PDB entry 9ICH | X-ray diffraction, 2.90 A resolution | chains T and A of the 3 polymer chains in the assembly

Chain T:
Molecule: 8-nt DNA strand
Sequence (8 nucleotides; row label = number of the first residue in the row):
     1 CATTAGAA

Chain A:
Protein: Protein (DNA polymerase beta (e.c.2.7.7.7))
From: Homo sapiens
UniProtKB: P06746 (DPOB_HUMAN); residues 2-335 here correspond to UniProt positions 1-334 (UniProt number = residue number - 1)
Sequence (335 residues; row label = number of the first residue in the row):
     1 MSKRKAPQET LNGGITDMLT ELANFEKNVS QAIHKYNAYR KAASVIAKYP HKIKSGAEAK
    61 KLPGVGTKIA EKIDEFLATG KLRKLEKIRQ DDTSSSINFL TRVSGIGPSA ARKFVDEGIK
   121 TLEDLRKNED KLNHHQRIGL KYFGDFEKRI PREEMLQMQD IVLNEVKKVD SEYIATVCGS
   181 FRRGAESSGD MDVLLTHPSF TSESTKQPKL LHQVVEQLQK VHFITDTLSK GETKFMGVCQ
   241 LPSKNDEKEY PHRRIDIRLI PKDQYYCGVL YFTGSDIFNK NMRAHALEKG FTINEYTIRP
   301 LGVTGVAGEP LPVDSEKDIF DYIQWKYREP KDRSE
Unresolved in the structure: 1-8
Ion coordination: Zn2+ site 1: His51, His134; Na+ site 1 near Leu62 (its only coordinating residue here); Na+ site 2: Thr101, Val103, Ile106 (shared with 1 residue of chain P); Zn2+ site 2: Asp190 (together with 2'-deoxyguanosine-5'-triphosphate)
Residues lining bound ligands: 2'-deoxyguanosine-5'-triphosphate: Arg149, Gly179, Ser180, Arg183, Ser188, Gly189, Asp190, Asp192
Curated features (UniProtKB/Swiss-Prot):
  - binding site (K(+)): Lys61
  - binding site (Na(+)): Lys61

Chain T / chain A interface:
Contacting residue pairs (11; chain T residue first):
  DA2(T) with Tyr296(A), sugar contact
  DT3(T) with Thr233(A), phosphate contact; Lys234(A), phosphate contact
  DT4(T) with Ser229(A), phosphate contact; Lys230(A), phosphate contact; Gly231(A), phosphate contact; Glu232(A), hydrogen bond to the phosphate; Thr233(A), hydrogen bond to the phosphate; Lys234(A), hydrogen bond to the phosphate
  DA5(T) with Ser229(A), sugar contact; Lys230(A), hydrogen bond to the phosphate
Also at the interface, not in a pair above, chain T (6 interface residues in all): DC1, DG6
Also at the interface, not in a pair above, chain A (10 interface residues in all): Asn133, His134, Glu295

Summary:
The interface between chain T and chain A involves 6 residues on one side and 10 on the other, with 4 hydrogen
bonds. Polar contacts include DT4(T)-Glu232(A), DT4(T)-Thr233(A) and DT4(T)-Lys234(A). Chain A binds
2'-deoxyguanosine-5'-triphosphate.
Here chain T is an 8-nt DNA strand and chain A is Protein (DNA polymerase beta (e.c.2.7.7.7)) (Homo sapiens).
Entry 9ICH (DNA polymerase beta (pol B) (e.c.2.7.7.7) complexed with seven base pairs of DNA; soaked in the
...) was determined by X-ray diffraction together with 1ZQA, 1ZQB, 1ZQC, 1ZQD, 1ZQE, 1ZQG and 28 further
entries from the same study.
